Entry 6T9J (electron microscopy, 3.40 A resolution); this record covers chains B and T of the 3 polymer chains in the assembly.

== Chain B ==
Name: Transcription factor SPT20
Source organism: Saccharomyces cerevisiae S288C
UniProtKB: P50875 (SPT20_YEAST); numbering as in UniProt (aligned over 1-604)
Sequence (604 residues; row label = number of the first residue in the row):
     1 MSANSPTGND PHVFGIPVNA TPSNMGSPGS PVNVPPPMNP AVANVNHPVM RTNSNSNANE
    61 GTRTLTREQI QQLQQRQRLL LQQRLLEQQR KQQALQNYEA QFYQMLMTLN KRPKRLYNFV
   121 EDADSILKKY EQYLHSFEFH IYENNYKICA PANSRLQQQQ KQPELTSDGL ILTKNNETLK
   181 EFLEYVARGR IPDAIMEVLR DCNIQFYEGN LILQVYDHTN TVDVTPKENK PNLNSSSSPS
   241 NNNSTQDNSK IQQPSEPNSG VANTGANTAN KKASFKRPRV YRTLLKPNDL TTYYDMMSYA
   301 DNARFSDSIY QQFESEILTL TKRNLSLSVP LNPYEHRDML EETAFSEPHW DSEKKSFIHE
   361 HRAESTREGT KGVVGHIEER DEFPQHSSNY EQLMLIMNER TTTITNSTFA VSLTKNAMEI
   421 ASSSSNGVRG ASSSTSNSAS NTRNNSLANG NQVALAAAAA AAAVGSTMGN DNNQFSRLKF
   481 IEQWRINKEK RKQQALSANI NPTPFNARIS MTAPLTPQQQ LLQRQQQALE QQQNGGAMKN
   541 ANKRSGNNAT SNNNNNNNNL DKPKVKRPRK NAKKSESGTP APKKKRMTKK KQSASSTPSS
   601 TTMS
Unresolved in the structure: 1-388, 417-473, 489-604
Swiss-Prot annotation at these positions:
  - modified residue: Ser446 (Phosphoserine), Thr516 (Phosphothreonine)

== Chain T ==
Name: Transcription-associated protein 1
Source organism: Saccharomyces cerevisiae S288C
UniProtKB: P38811 (TRA1_YEAST); numbering as in UniProt (aligned over 1-3744)
Sequence (3744 residues; numbered 1 to 3744; the number before each row is that of its first residue):
     1 MSLTEQIEQF ASRFRDDDAT LQSRYSTLSE LYDIMELLNS PEDYHFFLQA VIPLLLNQLK
    61 EVPISYDAHS PEQKLRNSML DIFNRCLMNQ TFQPYAMEVL EFLLSVLPKE NEENGILCMK
   121 VLTTLFKSFK SILQDKLDSF IRIIIQIYKN TPNLINQTFY EAGKAEQGDL DSPKEPQADE
   181 LLDEFSKNDE EKDFPSKQSS TEPRFENSTS SNGLRSSMFS FKILSECPIT MVTLYSSYKQ
   241 LTSTSLPEFT PLIMNLLNIQ IKQQQEAREQ AESRGEHFTS ISTEIINRPA YCDFILAQIK
   301 ATSFLAYVFI RGYAPEFLQD YVNFVPDLII RLLQDCPSEL SSARKELLHA TRHILSTNYK
   361 KLFLPKLDYL FDERILIGNG FTMHETLRPL AYSTVADFIH NIRSELQLSE IEKTIKIYTG
   421 YLLDESLALT VQIMSAKLLL NLVERILKLG KENPQEAPRA KKLLMIIIDS YMNRFKTLNR
   481 QYDTIMKYYG RYETHKKEKA EKLKNSIQDN DKESEEFMRK VLEPSDDDHL MPQPKKEDIN
   541 DSPDVEMTES DKVVKNDVEM FDIKNYAPIL LLPTPTNDPI KDAFYLYRTL MSFLKTIIHD
   601 LKVFNPPPNE YTVANPKLWA SVSRVFSYEE VIVFKDLFHE CIIGLKFFKD HNEKLSPETT
   661 KKHFDISMPS LPVSATKDAR ELMDYLAFMF MQMDNATFNE IIEQELPFVY ERMLEDSGLL
   721 HVAQSFLTSE ITSPNFAGIL LRFLKGKLKD LGNVDFNTSN VLIRLFKLSF MSVNLFPNIN
   781 EVVLLPHLND LILNSLKYST TAEEPLVYFY LIRTLFRSIG GGRFENLYRS IKPILQVLLQ
   841 SLNQMILTAR LPHERELYVE LCITVPVRLS VLAPYLPFLM KPLVFALQQY PDLVSQGLRT
   901 LELCIDNLTA EYFDPIIEPV IDDVSKALFN LLQPQPFNHA ISHNVVRILG KLGGRNRQFL
   961 KPPTDLTEKT ELDIDAIADF KINGMPEDVP LSVTPGIQSA LNILQSYKSD IHYRKSAYKY
  1021 LTCVLLLMTK SSAEFPTNYT ELLKTAVNSI KLERIGIEKN FDLEPTVNKR DYSNQENLFL
  1081 RLLESVFYAT SIKELKDDAM DLLNNLLDHF CLLQVNTTLL NKRNYNGTFN IDLKNPNFML
  1141 DSSLILDAIP FALSYYIPEV REVGVLAYKR IYEKSCLIYG EELALSHSFI PELAKQFIHL
  1201 CYDETYYNKR GGVLGIKVLI DNVKSSSVFL KKYQYNLANG LLFVLKDTQS EAPSAITDSA
  1261 EKLLIDLLSI TFADVKEEDL GNKVLENTLT DIVCELSNAN PKVRNACQKS LHTISNLTGI
  1321 PIVKLMDHSK QFLLSPIFAK PLRALPFTMQ IGNVDAITFC LSLPNTFLTF NEELFRLLQE
  1381 SIVLADAEDE SLSTNIQKTT EYSTSEQLVQ LRIACIKLLA IALKNEEFAT AQQGNIRIRI
  1441 LAVFFKTMLK TSPEIINTTY EALKGSLAEN SKLPKELLQN GLKPLLMNLS DHQKLTVPGL
  1501 DALSKLLELL IAYFKVEIGR KLLDHLTAWC RVEVLDTLFG QDLAEQMPTK IIVSIINIFH
  1561 LLPPQADMFL NDLLLKVMLL ERKLRLQLDS PFRTPLARYL NRFHNPVTEY FKKNMTLRQL
  1621 VLFMCNIVQR PEAKELAEDF EKELDNFYDF YISNIPKNQV RVVSFFTNMV DLFNTMVITN
  1681 GDEWLKKKGN MILKLKDMLN LTLKTIKENS FYIDHLQLNQ SIAKFQALYL RFTELSERDQ
  1741 NPLLLDFIDF SFSNGIKASY SLKKFIFHNI IASSNKEKQN NFINDATLFV LSDKCLDARI
  1801 FVLKNVINST LIYEVATSGS LKSYLVEDKK PKWLELLHNK IWKNSNAILA YDVLDHHDLF
  1861 RFELLQLSAI FIKADPEIIA EIKKDIIKFC WNFIKLEDTL IKQSAYLVTS YFISKFDFPI
  1921 KVVTQVFVAL LRSSHVEARY LVKQSLDVLT PVLHERMNAA GTPDTWINWV KRVMVENSSS
  1981 QNNILYQFLI SHPDLFFNSR DLFISNIIHH MNKITFMSNS NSDSHTLAID LASLILYWEN
  2041 KTLEITNVNN TKTDSDGDVV MSDSKSDINP VEADTTAIIV DANNNSPISL HLREACTAFL
  2101 IRYVCASNHR AIETELGLRA INILSELISD KHWTNVNVKL VYFEKFLIFQ DLDSENILYY
  2161 CMNALDVLYV FFKNKTKEWI MENLPTIQNL LEKCIKSDHH DVQEALQKVL QVIMKAIKAQ
  2221 GVSVIIEEES PGKTFIQMLT SVITQDLQET SSVTAGVTLA WVLFMNFPDN IVPLLTPLMK
  2281 TFSKLCKDHL SISQPKDAMA LEEARITTKL LEKVLYILSL KVSLLGDSRR PFLSTVALLI
  2341 DHSMDQNFLR KIVNMSRSWI FNTEIFPTVK EKAAILTKML AFEIRGEPSL SKLFYEIVLK
  2401 LFDQEHFNNT EITVRMEQPF LVGTRVEDIG IRKRFMTILD NSLERDIKER LYYVIRDQNW
  2461 EFIADYPWLN QALQLLYGSF NREKELSLKN IYCLSPPSIL QEYLPENAEM VTEVNDLELS
  2521 NFVKGHIASM QGLCRIISSD FIDSLIEIFY QDPKAIHRAW VTLFPQVYKS IPKNEKYGFV
  2581 RSIITLLSKP YHTRQISSRT NVINMLLDSI SKIESLELPP HLVKYLAISY NAWYQSINIL
  2641 ESIQSNTSID NTKIIEANED ALLELYVNLQ EEDMFYGLWR RRAKYTETNI GLSYEQIGLW
  2701 DKAQQLYEVA QVKARSGALP YSQSEYALWE DNWIQCAEKL QHWDVLTELA KHEGFTDLLL
  2761 ECGWRVADWN SDRDALEQSV KSVMDVPTPR RQMFKTFLAL QNFAESRKGD QEVRKLCDEG
  2821 IQLSLIKWVS LPIRYTPAHK WLLHGFQQYM EFLEATQIYA NLHTTTVQNL DSKAQEIKRI
  2881 LQAWRDRLPN TWDDVNMWND LVTWRQHAFQ VINNAYLPLI PALQQSNSNS NINTHAYRGY
  2941 HEIAWVINRF AHVARKHNMP DVCISQLARI YTLPNIEIQE AFLKLREQAK CHYQNMNELT
  3001 TGLDVISNTN LVYFGTVQKA EFFTLKGMFL SKLRAYEEAN QAFATAVQID LNLAKAWAQW
  3061 GFFNDRRLSE EPNNISFASN AISCYLQAAG LYKNSKIREL LCRILWLISI DDASGMLTNA
  3121 FDSFRGEIPV WYWITFIPQL LTSLSHKEAN MVRHILIRIA KSYPQALHFQ LRTTKEDFAV
  3181 IQRQTMAVMG DKPDTNDRNG RRQPWEYLQE LNNILKTAYP LLALSLESLV AQINDRFKST
  3241 TDEDLFRLIN VLLIDGTLNY NRLPFPRKNP KLPENTEKNL VKFSTTLLAP YIRPKFNADF
  3301 IDNKPDYETY IKRLRYWRRR LENKLDRASK KENLEVLCPH LSNFHHQKFE DIEIPGQYLL
  3361 NKDNNVHFIK IARFLPTVDF VRGTHSSYRR LMIRGHDGSV HSFAVQYPAV RHSRREERMF
  3421 QLYRLFNKSL SKNVETRRRS IQFNLPIAIP LSPQVRIMND SVSFTTLHEI HNEFCKKKGF
  3481 DPDDIQDFMA DKLNAAHDDA LPAPDMTILK VEIFNSIQTM FVPSNVLKDH FTSLFTQFED
  3541 FWLFRKQFAS QYSSFVFMSY MMMINNRTPH KIHVDKTSGN VFTLEMLPSR FPYERVKPLL
  3601 KNHDLSLPPD SPIFHNNEPV PFRLTPNIQS LIGDSALEGI FAVNLFTISR ALIEPDNELN
  3661 TYLALFIRDE IISWFSNLHR PIIENPQLRE MVQTNVDLII RKVAQLGHLN STPTVTTQFI
  3721 LDCIGSAVSP RNLARTDVNF MPWF
Unresolved in the structure: 160-213, 259-278, 523-557, 652-672, 2017-2021, 2044-2088, 2108-2114, 2131-2137, 2147-2153, 2925-2935, 3183-3201
Swiss-Prot annotation at these positions:
  - region: Phe3380 to Ser3386 (G-loop), Met3563 to Lys3571 (Catalytic loop), Leu3600 to Thr3625 (Activation loop)
  - modified residue: Ser2 (N-acetylserine), Ser172 (Phosphoserine), Ser542 (Phosphoserine)
  - mutagenesis: Leu241 (L241S: In TRA1-2; when associated with L-604; R-2733; P-3145; S-3222 and G-3302. Defects in its ability to interact with acidic activators), Phe604 (F604L: In TRA1-2; when associated with S-241; R-2733; P-3145; S-3222 and G-3302. Defects in its ability to interact with acidic activators), Trp2733 (W2733R: In TRA1-2; when associated with S-241; L-604; P-3145; S-3222 and G-3302. Defects in its ability to interact with acidic activators), Ser3145 (S3145P: In TRA1-2; when associated with S-241; L-604; R-2733; S-3222 and G-3302. Defects in its ability to interact with acidic activators), Leu3222 (L3222S: In TRA1-2; when associated with S-241; L-604; R-2733; P-3145 and G-3302. Defects in its ability to interact with acidic activators), Asp3302 (D3302G: In TRA1-2; when associated with S-241; L-604; R-2733; P-3145 and S-3222. Defects in its ability to interact with acidic activators)

== Chain B / chain T interface ==
Residue-residue contacts (59):
  Asn389(B) - Tyr2577(T)  hydrogen bond (backbone-side chain)
  Tyr390(B) - Leu2618(T)
  Tyr390(B) - Asp2650(T)
  Tyr390(B) - Ile2654(T)  hydrophobic
  Glu391(B) - Asn2651(T)
  Glu391(B) - Lys2653(T)  salt bridge
  Leu393(B) - Tyr2577(T)  hydrophobic
  Leu393(B) - Ile2584(T)  hydrophobic
  Leu393(B) - Pro2620(T)
  Met394(B) - Leu2618(T)  hydrophobic
  Met394(B) - Pro2619(T)
  Met394(B) - Pro2620(T)
  Met394(B) - His2621(T)  hydrogen bond (backbone-side chain)
  Met394(B) - Ile2654(T)  hydrophobic
  Leu395(B) - Lys2653(T)
  Ile396(B) - Pro2620(T)  hydrophobic
  Ile396(B) - Val2623(T)  hydrophobic
  Met397(B) - Leu2622(T)  hydrophobic
  Met397(B) - Val2623(T)  hydrophobic
  Asn398(B) - Leu2622(T)
  Arg400(B) - Asp2660(T)  salt bridge
  Arg400(B) - Gln2723(T)
  Arg400(B) - Ser2724(T)
  Thr403(B) - Phe2755(T)
  Ile404(B) - Thr2756(T)
  Thr405(B) - Gly2754(T)  hydrogen bond (side chain-backbone)
  Thr405(B) - Phe2755(T)
  Thr405(B) - Thr2756(T)
  Thr408(B) - Asp2785(T)
  Thr408(B) - Val2786(T)
  Thr408(B) - Arg2791(T)  hydrogen bond
  Phe409(B) - Ser2782(T)
  Val411(B) - Val2786(T)  hydrophobic
  Ser412(B) - Asp2785(T)
  Lys415(B) - Asp2785(T)  salt bridge
  Gln474(B) - Tyr2726(T)  hydrogen bond (backbone-side chain)
  Phe475(B) - Gln2711(T)
  Phe475(B) - Ala2714(T)  hydrophobic
  Phe475(B) - Arg2715(T)
  Phe475(B) - Tyr2721(T)
  Phe475(B) - Tyr2726(T)  hydrophobic
  Arg477(B) - Glu2730(T)
  Arg477(B) - Asp2731(T)  salt bridge
  Arg477(B) - Ile2734(T)
  Arg477(B) - Leu2749(T)
  Arg477(B) - Glu2753(T)  salt bridge
  Leu478(B) - Gln2711(T)
  Leu478(B) - Val2712(T)  hydrophobic
  Leu478(B) - Arg2715(T)
  Phe480(B) - Glu2748(T)
  Phe480(B) - Leu2749(T)  hydrophobic
  Phe480(B) - His2752(T)
  Ile481(B) - Trp2733(T)  hydrophobic
  Ile481(B) - Val2745(T)  hydrophobic
  Glu482(B) - Arg2715(T)  salt bridge
  Trp484(B) - Val2745(T)
  Trp484(B) - Glu2748(T)
  Arg485(B) - Glu2708(T)  salt bridge
  Arg485(B) - Trp2733(T)
Other interface residues (no listed pair), chain B (29 interface residues in all): Asn406, Ser476
Other interface residues (no listed pair), chain T (44 interface residues in all): Arg2581, Ser2588, Ser2648, Glu2656, Ala2657, Val2783
The authors on this interface:
  - interface residues, chain B: Gln474(B)

== Summary ==
29 residues of chain B face 44 of chain T across their interface, with 5 hydrogen bonds and 7 salt bridges.
Polar contacts include Glu391(B)-Lys2653(T), Arg400(B)-Asp2660(T) and Lys415(B)-Asp2785(T). From UniProt: 6
mutagenesis sites on chain T. From the paper: the interface residue Gln474(B).
Here chain B is Transcription factor SPT20 and chain T is Transcription-associated protein 1, both from
Saccharomyces cerevisiae S288C. Entry 6T9J (SAGA Tra1 module) was determined by electron microscopy together
with 6T9I and 6T9K from the same study.
